PDB entry 1J41 | X-ray diffraction, 1.45 A resolution | chains B and C of the 4 polymer chains in the assembly

Chain B:
Name: Hemoglobin beta Chain
From: Homo sapiens
Reference sequence: P68871 (HBB_HUMAN); residue numbers follow UniProt; this construct covers 1-146
Chain sequence (146 residues; numbered 1 to 146; the number before each row is that of its first residue):
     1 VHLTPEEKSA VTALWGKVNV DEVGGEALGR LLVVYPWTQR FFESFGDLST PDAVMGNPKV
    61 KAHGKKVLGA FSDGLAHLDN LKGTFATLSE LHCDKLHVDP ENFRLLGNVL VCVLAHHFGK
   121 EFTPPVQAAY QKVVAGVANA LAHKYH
Glycans and other covalent adducts: but-2-enedial (2FU) linked to Lys82
Ion coordination: heme Fe near His92 (its only coordinating residue here)
Residues lining bound ligands:
  - carbon monoxide (CMO): Leu28, Phe42, His63, Val67, Leu106
  - heme (HEM): Leu31, Thr38, Phe41, Phe42, Ser44, Phe45, His63, Lys66, Val67, Ala70, Phe71, Phe85, Leu88, Leu91, His92, Leu96, Val98, Asn102, Phe103, Leu106, Val137, Leu141
Swiss-Prot annotation at these positions:
  - natural variant: Leu3 (H3L: In Graz; this construct carries the variant), Glu7 (E7A: In G-Makassar; E7K: In Hb C; E7Q: In Machida; E7V: In SKCA), Lys8 (E8K: In G-Siriraj; this construct carries the variant), Val11 (A11V: In Iraq-Halabja; this construct carries the variant), Gly16 (W16G: In Randwick; this construct carries the variant), Val23 (E23V: In D-Granada; this construct carries the variant), Gly24 (V24G: In Miyashiro; this construct carries the variant), Gly25 (G25D: In Moscva; G25R: In Riverdale-Bronx; G25V: In Savannah), Leu32 (L32P: In Yokohama), Val33 (L33V: In Muscat; this construct carries the variant), Arg40 (Q40R: In Tianshui; this construct carries the variant), Phe42 (F42Y: In Mequon; deletion: In Bruxelles), 11 further natural variant entries in UniProt

Chain C:
Name: Hemoglobin alpha Chain
From: Homo sapiens
Reference sequence: P69905 (HBA_HUMAN); residue numbers follow UniProt; this construct covers 1-141
Chain sequence (141 residues; numbered 1 to 141; the number before each row is that of its first residue):
     1 VLSPADKTNV KAAWGKVGAH AGEYGAEALE RMFLSFPTTK TYFPHFDLSH GSAQVKGHGK
    61 KVADALTNAV AHVDDMPNAL SALSDLHAHK LRVDPVNFKL LSHCLLVTLA AHLPAEFTPA
   121 VHASLDKFLA SVSTVLTSKY R
Residues lining bound ligands: protoporphyrin IX containing ni(II) (HNI): Met32, Thr39, Tyr42, Phe43, His45, Phe46, His58, Lys61, Val62, Ala65, Leu66, Leu83, Leu86, His87, Leu91, Val93, Asn97, Phe98, Leu101, Leu105, Val132, Leu136
Swiss-Prot annotation at these positions:
  - site: Lys61 (Not glycated)
  - natural variant: Asp6 (A6D: In J-Toronto; this construct carries the variant), Ala13 (A13D: In J-Paris 1/J-Aljezur), Glu27 (A27E: In Shenyang; this construct carries the variant), Lys61 (K61N: In Zambia; deletion: In Clinic), Asp64 (A64D: In Pontoise; this construct carries the variant), Asp75 (D75A: In Lille; D75G: In Chapel Hill; D75N: In G-Pest), Ala111 (A111D: In Petah Tikva)

Chain B / chain C interface:
Contacting residue pairs (25):
  Val34(B) - Arg141(C)  hydrogen bond (backbone-side chain)
  Tyr35(B) - Arg141(C)
  Pro36(B) - Tyr140(C)
  Pro36(B) - Arg141(C)
  Trp37(B) - Arg92(C)
  Trp37(B) - Asp94(C)
  Trp37(B) - Tyr140(C)  hydrophobic
  Trp37(B) - Arg141(C)
  Arg40(B) - Tyr42(C)
  Arg40(B) - Leu91(C)  hydrogen bond (side chain-backbone)
  Arg40(B) - Arg92(C)  hydrogen bond (side chain-backbone)
  His97(B) - Thr41(C)
  His97(B) - Pro44(C)
  Val98(B) - Thr41(C)
  Asp99(B) - Thr41(C)
  Asp99(B) - Tyr42(C)  hydrogen bond
  Asp99(B) - Asp94(C)
  Asp99(B) - Asn97(C)
  Pro100(B) - Thr38(C)
  Glu101(B) - Asp94(C)
  Glu101(B) - Val96(C)
  Leu105(B) - Asp94(C)
  Tyr145(B) - Thr41(C)
  His146(B) - Pro37(C)
  His146(B) - Lys40(C)  hydrogen bond (backbone-side chain)
Other interface residues (no listed pair), chain B (14 interface residues in all): Gln39
Other interface residues (no listed pair), chain C (14 interface residues in all): Pro95

Summary:
The chain B/chain C interface involves 14 residues from each chain, with 5 hydrogen bonds. Among the polar
pairs are Val34(B)-Arg141(C), Arg40(B)-Leu91(C) and Arg40(B)-Arg92(C). Chain B binds heme and carbon monoxide.
Bound to chain C: protoporphyrin IX containing ni(II). But-2-enedial is covalently linked to Lys82(B).
Here chain B is Hemoglobin beta Chain and chain C is Hemoglobin alpha Chain, both from Homo sapiens. Entry
1J41 (Direct observation of photolysis-induced tertiary structural changes in human haemoglobin; Crystal
structure of alpha(Ni)-beta(Fe) hemoglobin (laser ...) was determined by X-ray diffraction, deposited together
with 1J3Y, 1J3Z and 1J40.
